PDB entry 8YQU | electron microscopy, 2.85 A resolution | chains A and E of the 9 polymer chains in the assembly

[Chain A]
Molecule: DNA-directed RNA polymerase subunit
From: African swine fever virus
Notes: EC 2.7.7.6
UniProtKB: A0A3S7XUW7 (A0A3S7XUW7_ASF); residue numbers follow UniProt; this construct covers 1-1450
Amino-acid sequence (1450 residues; numbered 1 to 1450; the number before each row is that of its first residue):
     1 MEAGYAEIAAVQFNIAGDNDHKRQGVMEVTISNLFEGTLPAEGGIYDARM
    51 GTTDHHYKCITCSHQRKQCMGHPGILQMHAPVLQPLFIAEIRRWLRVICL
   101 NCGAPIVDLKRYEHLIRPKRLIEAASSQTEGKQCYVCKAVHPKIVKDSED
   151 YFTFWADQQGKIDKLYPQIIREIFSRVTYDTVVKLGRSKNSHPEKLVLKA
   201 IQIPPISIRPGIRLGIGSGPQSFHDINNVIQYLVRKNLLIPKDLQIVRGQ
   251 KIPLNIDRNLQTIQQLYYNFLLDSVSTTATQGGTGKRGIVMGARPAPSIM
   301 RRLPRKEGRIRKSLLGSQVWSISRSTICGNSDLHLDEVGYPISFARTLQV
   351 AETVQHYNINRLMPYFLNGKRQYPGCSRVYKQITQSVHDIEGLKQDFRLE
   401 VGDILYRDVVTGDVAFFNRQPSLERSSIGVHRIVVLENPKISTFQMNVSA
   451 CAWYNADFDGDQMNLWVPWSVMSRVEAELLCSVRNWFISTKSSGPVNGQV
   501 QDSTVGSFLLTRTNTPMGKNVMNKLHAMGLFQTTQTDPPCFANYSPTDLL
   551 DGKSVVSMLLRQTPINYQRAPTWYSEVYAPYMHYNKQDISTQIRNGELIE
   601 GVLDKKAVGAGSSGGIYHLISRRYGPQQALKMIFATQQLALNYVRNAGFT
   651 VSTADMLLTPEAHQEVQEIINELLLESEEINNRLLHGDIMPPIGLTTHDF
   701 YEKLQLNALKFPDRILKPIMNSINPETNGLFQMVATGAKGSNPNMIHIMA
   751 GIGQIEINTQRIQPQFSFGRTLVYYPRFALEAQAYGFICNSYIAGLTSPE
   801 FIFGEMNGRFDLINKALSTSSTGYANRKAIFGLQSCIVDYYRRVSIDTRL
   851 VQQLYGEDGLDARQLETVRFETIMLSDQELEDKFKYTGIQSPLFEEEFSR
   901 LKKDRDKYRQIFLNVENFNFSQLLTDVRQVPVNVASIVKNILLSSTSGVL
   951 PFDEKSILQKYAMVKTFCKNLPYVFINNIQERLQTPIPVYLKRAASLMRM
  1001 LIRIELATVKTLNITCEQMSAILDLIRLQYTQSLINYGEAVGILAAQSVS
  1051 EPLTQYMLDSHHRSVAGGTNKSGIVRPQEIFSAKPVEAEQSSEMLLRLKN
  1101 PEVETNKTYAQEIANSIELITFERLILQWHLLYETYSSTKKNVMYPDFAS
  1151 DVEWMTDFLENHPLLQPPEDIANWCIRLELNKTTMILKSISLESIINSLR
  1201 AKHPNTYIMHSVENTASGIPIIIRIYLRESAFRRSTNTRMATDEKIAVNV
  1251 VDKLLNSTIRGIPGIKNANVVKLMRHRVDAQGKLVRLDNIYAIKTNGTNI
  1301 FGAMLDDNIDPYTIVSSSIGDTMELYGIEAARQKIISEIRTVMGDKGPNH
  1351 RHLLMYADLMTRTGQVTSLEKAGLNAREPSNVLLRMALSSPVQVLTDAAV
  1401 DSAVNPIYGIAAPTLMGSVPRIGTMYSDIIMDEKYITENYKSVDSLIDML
Disordered / not traced: 1, 212-224, 276-296, 1443-1450
Bound ions: Zn2+ site 1: Cys59, Cys62, Cys69, His72; Zn2+ site 2: Cys99, Cys102, Cys134, Cys137; Mg2+: Asp457, Asp459, Asp461

[Chain E]
Molecule: C147L
From: African swine fever virus
UniProtKB: A0A2X0RTW5 (A0A2X0RTW5_ASF); residue numbers follow UniProt; this construct covers 1-147
Amino-acid sequence (147 residues; row label = number of the first residue in the row):
     1 MADNDNEDLIMDDLVEEYVETEEENLVDSEEESEDKDEIVESPSICEGFV
    51 QASSQTLVIIPDNERITSNVLTTFEATRLVAVRAQQLAINGSTMLKKKYS
   101 SPIDIAKQELFNRKIPLLVMRCIKVTPEGQKIVEIWNPREMGIPLLD
Disordered / not traced: 1-38

[Interface between chain A and chain E]
Pairs across the interface - 101 pairs, chain A then chain E:
  Tyr179(A) - Val40(E)
  Tyr179(A) - Ser42(E)
  Tyr179(A) - Pro43(E)
  Asp180(A) - Ile39(E)
  Asp180(A) - Val40(E)  hydrogen bond (backbone-backbone)
  Val183(A) - Val40(E)  hydrophobic
  Lys189(A) - Val40(E)
  Lys189(A) - Glu41(E)  hydrogen bond (side chain-backbone)
  Lys189(A) - Pro43(E)
  Lys189(A) - Glu47(E)
  Thr353(A) - Ala88(E)
  Gln355(A) - Leu87(E)
  Gln355(A) - Ala88(E)
  Gln355(A) - Asn90(E)  hydrogen bond (side chain-backbone)
  Gln355(A) - Gly91(E)
  His356(A) - Gly91(E)
  Tyr357(A) - Leu87(E)  hydrogen bond (side chain-backbone)
  Tyr357(A) - Ala88(E)
  Tyr357(A) - Tyr99(E)
  Tyr357(A) - Ser100(E)
  Tyr357(A) - Pro102(E)
  Tyr357(A) - Ile105(E)  hydrophobic
  Asn358(A) - Ser100(E)
  Arg361(A) - Ser100(E)  hydrogen bond (side chain-backbone)
  Val471(A) - Ala84(E)  hydrophobic
  Val471(A) - Gln85(E)
  Met472(A) - Arg78(E)
  Met472(A) - Ala81(E)
  Met472(A) - Val82(E)  hydrophobic
  Met472(A) - Gln85(E)
  Arg474(A) - Ile103(E)
  Val475(A) - Val80(E)  hydrophobic
  Val475(A) - Ala81(E)
  Val475(A) - Ile103(E)  hydrophobic
  Glu476(A) - Thr77(E)
  Glu478(A) - Ile103(E)
  Leu479(A) - Thr77(E)
  Leu479(A) - Lys107(E)
  Leu479(A) - Leu145(E)  hydrophobic
  Leu480(A) - Thr73(E)
  Leu480(A) - Phe74(E)  hydrophobic
  Leu480(A) - Thr77(E)
  Tyr840(A) - Thr67(E)
  Tyr840(A) - Arg121(E)
  Tyr840(A) - Cys122(E)
  Tyr841(A) - Ile66(E)  hydrophobic
  Ile976(A) - Ile66(E)
  Ile976(A) - Thr67(E)
  Ile976(A) - Ser68(E)  hydrogen bond (backbone-backbone)
  Asn977(A) - Arg65(E)  hydrogen bond (side chain-backbone)
  Asn977(A) - Thr67(E)  hydrogen bond (side chain-backbone)
  Asn978(A) - Asn69(E)  hydrogen bond
  Ile979(A) - Asp62(E)
  Ile979(A) - Asn63(E)
  Ile979(A) - Arg65(E)
  Ile979(A) - Trp136(E)  hydrophobic
  Gln980(A) - Asn63(E)  hydrogen bond (side chain-backbone)
  Gln980(A) - Glu64(E)
  Gln980(A) - Arg65(E)  hydrogen bond (side chain-backbone)
  Arg982(A) - Asn63(E)  hydrogen bond
  Leu983(A) - Asn63(E)
  Asn1036(A) - Thr72(E)
  Asn1036(A) - Thr73(E)  hydrogen bond
  Asn1036(A) - Phe74(E)
  Tyr1037(A) - Thr67(E)
  Tyr1037(A) - Ser68(E)  hydrogen bond (side chain-backbone)
  Tyr1037(A) - Thr72(E)
  Tyr1037(A) - Phe74(E)
  Tyr1037(A) - Arg121(E)
  Glu1039(A) - Phe74(E)
  Gly1423(A) - Phe74(E)
  Thr1424(A) - Phe74(E)
  Thr1424(A) - Arg78(E)
  Met1425(A) - Arg78(E)
  Ser1427(A) - Glu75(E)  hydrogen bond
  Asp1428(A) - Met120(E)  hydrogen bond (backbone-backbone)
  Ile1429(A) - Arg78(E)
  Ile1429(A) - Leu79(E)  hydrophobic
  Ile1429(A) - Leu117(E)  hydrophobic
  Ile1429(A) - Leu118(E)
  Ile1429(A) - Val119(E)  hydrophobic
  Ile1430(A) - Leu117(E)
  Ile1430(A) - Leu118(E)  hydrogen bond (backbone-backbone)
  Ile1430(A) - Ile135(E)  hydrophobic
  Met1431(A) - Gln86(E)  hydrogen bond
  Met1431(A) - Pro116(E)
  Met1431(A) - Leu117(E)  hydrophobic
  Asp1432(A) - Pro116(E)
  Asp1432(A) - Leu117(E)
  Asp1432(A) - Leu118(E)
  Asp1432(A) - Arg139(E)  salt bridge
  Tyr1435(A) - Met94(E)
  Tyr1435(A) - Lys114(E)
  Tyr1435(A) - Arg139(E)
  Ile1436(A) - Pro116(E)  hydrophobic
  Asn1439(A) - Met94(E)
  Tyr1440(A) - Arg83(E)  hydrogen bond
  Tyr1440(A) - Ser92(E)
  Tyr1440(A) - Met94(E)
  Tyr1440(A) - Glu109(E)
  Tyr1440(A) - Pro116(E)
Other interface residues (no listed pair), chain A (47 interface residues in all): Ser470, Arg842, Thr1031, Gly1038
Other interface residues (no listed pair), chain E (59 interface residues in all): Val70, Ile89, Ser101, Arg113, Ile123, Asn137

[Overview]
Chain A and chain E form an interface of 47 and 59 residues respectively; the contacts include 19 hydrogen
bonds and 1 salt bridge. Polar contacts include Asp1432(A)-Arg139(E), Lys189(A)-Glu41(E) and
Gln355(A)-Asn90(E). The Zn2+ site 1 is built by Cys59(A), Cys62(A), Cys69(A) and His72(A).
Chain A is DNA-directed RNA polymerase subunit and chain E is C147L, both from African swine fever virus; the
structure, African swine fever virus RNA Polymerase-M1249L complex1, was determined by electron microscopy
(same publication as 8YQT, 8YQV, 8YQW, 8YQX, 8YQY and 8YQZ).
